Entry 6NHT (electron microscopy, 2.90 A resolution); this record covers chains N and O of the 24 polymer chains in the assembly.

[Chain N (and O)]
Protein: DARP14 - Subunit B
From: Pseudomonas aeruginosa (strain ATCC 15692 / DSM 22644 / CIP 104116 / JCM 14847 / LMG 12228 / 1C / PRS 101 / PAO1)
Notes: chain O of this document is another copy of the same molecule, construct and numbering; everything in this record applies to it too
UniProt: Q9I2D8 (Q9I2D8_PSEAE); numbering as in UniProt (aligned over 1-123)
Chain sequence (131 residues; each row starts with the number of its first residue):
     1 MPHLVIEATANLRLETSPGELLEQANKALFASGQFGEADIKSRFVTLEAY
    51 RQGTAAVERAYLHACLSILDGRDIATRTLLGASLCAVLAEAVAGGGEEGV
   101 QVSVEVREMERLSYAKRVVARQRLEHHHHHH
Unresolved in the structure: 1, 120-131
Sequence notes: engineered mutation Lys27 (Ala in Q9I2D8), Ile74 (Ala in Q9I2D8), Thr78 (Gln in Q9I2D8), Leu79 (Ala in Q9I2D8), Ala82 (Glu in Q9I2D8), Ala86 (Glu in Q9I2D8), Glu90 (Gly in Q9I2D8), Leu112 (Ala in Q9I2D8); expression tag (124-131)

[Interface between chain N and chain O]
Contacting residue pairs (60):
  His3(N) with His63(O); Ser103(O)
  Gly19(N) with Arg51(O)
  Leu22(N) with Tyr50(O); Arg51(O)
  Glu23(N) with Arg51(O), salt bridge; Gly53(O); Thr54(O)
  Asn26(N) with Arg51(O); Gly53(O), hydrogen bond (side chain-backbone); Thr54(O)
  Glu37(N) with Gly53(O); Thr54(O), hydrogen bond (side chain-backbone); Ala55(O), hydrogen bond (side chain-backbone); Arg59(O), salt bridge
  Ala38(N) with Gln52(O), hydrogen bond (backbone-side chain); Arg59(O); Gln101(O)
  Asp39(N) with Gln101(O)
  Ile40(N) with Arg51(O); Gln52(O); Gly53(O), hydrogen bond (backbone-backbone)
  Lys41(N) with Arg51(O); Gln52(O); Tyr61(O); Gln101(O), hydrogen bond
  Ser42(N) with Tyr50(O); Arg51(O), hydrogen bond (backbone-backbone); Tyr61(O), hydrogen bond (backbone-side chain)
  Arg43(N) with Glu7(O), salt bridge; Leu47(O); Ala49(O); Tyr61(O), hydrogen bond
  Phe44(N) with Ala49(O), hydrogen bond (backbone-backbone)
  Arg107(N) with Glu105(O), salt bridge
  Met109(N) with Glu105(O)
  Glu110(N) with Ile74(O); Arg77(O), salt bridge
  Leu112(N) with Thr78(O)
  Ser113(N) with Arg77(O); Val104(O); Val106(O)
  Tyr114(N) with Ser103(O), hydrogen bond; Val104(O)
  Ala115(N) with Gly81(O); Cys85(O), hydrophobic; Ser103(O); Val104(O), hydrogen bond (backbone-backbone)
  Lys116(N) with Gln101(O); Val102(O)
  Arg117(N) with Cys85(O); Ala89(O); Val100(O); Gln101(O); Val102(O), hydrogen bond (backbone-backbone)
  Val118(N) with Val100(O)
  Val119(N) with Ala89(O); Gly99(O); Val100(O), hydrogen bond (backbone-backbone); Val102(O), hydrophobic
Also at the interface, not in a pair above, chain N (26 interface residues in all): Lys27, Phe30
Also at the interface, not in a pair above, chain O (30 interface residues in all): Ala82, Ala86, Val92, Arg107

[Summary]
The interface between chain N and chain O involves 26 residues on one side and 30 on the other; the contacts
include 14 hydrogen bonds and 5 salt bridges. Among the polar pairs are Glu23(N)-Arg51(O), Glu37(N)-Arg59(O)
and Arg43(N)-Glu7(O).
Both chains are DARP14 - Subunit B (Pseudomonas aeruginosa (strain ATCC 15692 / DSM 22644 / CIP 104116 / JCM
14847 / LMG 12228 / 1C / PRS 101 / PAO1)). Entry 6NHT (Single particle reconstruction of the symmetric core an
engineered protein scaffold) was determined by electron microscopy (same publication as 6NHV).
